Entry 8SIT (X-ray diffraction, 2.91 A resolution); this record covers chains A and L of the 3 polymer chains in the assembly.

Chain A:
Name: Spike protein S1
From: Severe acute respiratory syndrome coronavirus 2
Notes: fragment: Receptor binding domain
UniProtKB: P0DTC2 (SPIKE_SARS2); residue numbers follow UniProt; this construct covers 333-530
Sequence (205 residues; numbered 333 to 537; the number before each row is that of its first residue):
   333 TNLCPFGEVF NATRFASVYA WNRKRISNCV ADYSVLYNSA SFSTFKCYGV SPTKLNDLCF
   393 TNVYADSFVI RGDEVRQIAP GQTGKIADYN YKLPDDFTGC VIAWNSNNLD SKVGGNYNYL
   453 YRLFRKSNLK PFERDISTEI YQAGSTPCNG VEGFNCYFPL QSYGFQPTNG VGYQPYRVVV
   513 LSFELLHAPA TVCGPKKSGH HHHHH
Disordered / not traced: 333, 529-537
Disulfide bonds: Cys-336/Cys-361, Cys-379/Cys-432, Cys-391/Cys-525, Cys-480/Cys-488
Covalently attached groups: N-acetylglucosamine (NAG) linked to Asn-343
Construct notes: expression tag (531-537)
Swiss-Prot annotation at these positions:
  - region: Arg-403 to Asp-405 (Integrin-binding motif), Asn-448 to Phe-456 (Immunodominant HLA epitope recognized by the CD8+)
  - glycosylation: Asn-343 (N-linked (GlcNAc...) (complex) asparagine)
What the authors report for this chain:
  - post-translational modification sites: Asn-343

Chain L:
Name: CC84.24 fab light chain
From: Homo sapiens
Notes: antibody fragment or engineered binder
Sequence (214 residues; numbered 1 to 213 plus 2 insertion-coded residues; 1 number in that range is skipped by the numbering (no residue carries it; nothing is unmodelled there); the number before each row is that of its first residue; a row labelled like 95A-95B holds insertion residues (95A, then the next letters in order)):
     1 QSALTQPPS
    11 VSVAPGQTAR ITCGGNNIGS KGVQWYQQKP GQAPVLVVYD DSDRPSGIPE RFSGSNSGNT
    71 ATLTISRVEA GDEADYYCQV WDSSS
95A-95B DH
    96 WVFGGGTKLT VLGQPKAAPS VTLFPPSSEE LQANKATLVC LISDFYPGAV TVAWKADSSP
   156 VKAGVETTTP SKQSNNKYAA SSYLSLTPEQ WKSHRSYSCQ VTHEGSTVEK TVAPTECS
Disordered / not traced: 210-213
Disulfide bonds: Cys-23/Cys-88, Cys-135/Cys-194

Interface between chain A and chain L:
Pairs across the interface (7; chain A residue first):
  Lys-378(A) with Asp-50(L), salt bridge; Asp-53(L), salt bridge
  Arg-408(A) with Tyr-49(L), hydrogen bond; Arg-54(L), hydrogen bond (side chain-backbone); Ser-56(L), hydrogen bond
  Gln-414(A) with Tyr-49(L), hydrogen bond
  Thr-415(A) with Ser-56(L), hydrogen bond (backbone-side chain)
Other interface residues (no listed pair), chain A (6 interface residues in all): Gln-409, Gly-416
Other interface residues (no listed pair), chain L (6 interface residues in all): Pro-55

Overview:
The chain A/chain L interface involves 6 residues from each chain; the contacts include 5 hydrogen bonds and 2
salt bridges. Polar pairs include Lys-378(A)/Asp-50(L), Lys-378(A)/Asp-53(L) and Arg-408(A)/Tyr-49(L).
N-acetylglucosamine is covalently linked to Asn-343(A). From the paper: a modification site at Asn-343(A).
Chain A is Spike protein S1 (Severe acute respiratory syndrome coronavirus 2) and chain L is CC84.24 fab light
chain (Homo sapiens); the structure, Crystal structure of SARS-CoV-2 spike receptor-binding domain in complex
with broadly neutralizing antibody CC84.24 Fab, was determined by X-ray diffraction, deposited together with
8SDF, 8SDH and 8SIR.
